7ZRV - chains B and C of the 5 polymer chains in the assembly; structure by electron microscopy, 2.80 A resolution.

Chain B (and C):
Protein: Spike glycoprotein, Envelope glycoprotein
From: Severe acute respiratory syndrome coronavirus 2
Notes: chain C of this document is another copy of the same molecule, construct and numbering; everything in this record applies to it too
Reference sequence: chimeric construct of P0DTC2, M1E1E4: residues 4-1208 from P0DTC2 (SPIKE_SARS2) positions 1-1205 (UniProt number = residue number - 3); residues 1211-1240 from M1E1E4 positions 1-30 (UniProt number = residue number - 1210)
Chain sequence (1285 residues; numbered 4 to 1288; the number before each row is that of its first residue):
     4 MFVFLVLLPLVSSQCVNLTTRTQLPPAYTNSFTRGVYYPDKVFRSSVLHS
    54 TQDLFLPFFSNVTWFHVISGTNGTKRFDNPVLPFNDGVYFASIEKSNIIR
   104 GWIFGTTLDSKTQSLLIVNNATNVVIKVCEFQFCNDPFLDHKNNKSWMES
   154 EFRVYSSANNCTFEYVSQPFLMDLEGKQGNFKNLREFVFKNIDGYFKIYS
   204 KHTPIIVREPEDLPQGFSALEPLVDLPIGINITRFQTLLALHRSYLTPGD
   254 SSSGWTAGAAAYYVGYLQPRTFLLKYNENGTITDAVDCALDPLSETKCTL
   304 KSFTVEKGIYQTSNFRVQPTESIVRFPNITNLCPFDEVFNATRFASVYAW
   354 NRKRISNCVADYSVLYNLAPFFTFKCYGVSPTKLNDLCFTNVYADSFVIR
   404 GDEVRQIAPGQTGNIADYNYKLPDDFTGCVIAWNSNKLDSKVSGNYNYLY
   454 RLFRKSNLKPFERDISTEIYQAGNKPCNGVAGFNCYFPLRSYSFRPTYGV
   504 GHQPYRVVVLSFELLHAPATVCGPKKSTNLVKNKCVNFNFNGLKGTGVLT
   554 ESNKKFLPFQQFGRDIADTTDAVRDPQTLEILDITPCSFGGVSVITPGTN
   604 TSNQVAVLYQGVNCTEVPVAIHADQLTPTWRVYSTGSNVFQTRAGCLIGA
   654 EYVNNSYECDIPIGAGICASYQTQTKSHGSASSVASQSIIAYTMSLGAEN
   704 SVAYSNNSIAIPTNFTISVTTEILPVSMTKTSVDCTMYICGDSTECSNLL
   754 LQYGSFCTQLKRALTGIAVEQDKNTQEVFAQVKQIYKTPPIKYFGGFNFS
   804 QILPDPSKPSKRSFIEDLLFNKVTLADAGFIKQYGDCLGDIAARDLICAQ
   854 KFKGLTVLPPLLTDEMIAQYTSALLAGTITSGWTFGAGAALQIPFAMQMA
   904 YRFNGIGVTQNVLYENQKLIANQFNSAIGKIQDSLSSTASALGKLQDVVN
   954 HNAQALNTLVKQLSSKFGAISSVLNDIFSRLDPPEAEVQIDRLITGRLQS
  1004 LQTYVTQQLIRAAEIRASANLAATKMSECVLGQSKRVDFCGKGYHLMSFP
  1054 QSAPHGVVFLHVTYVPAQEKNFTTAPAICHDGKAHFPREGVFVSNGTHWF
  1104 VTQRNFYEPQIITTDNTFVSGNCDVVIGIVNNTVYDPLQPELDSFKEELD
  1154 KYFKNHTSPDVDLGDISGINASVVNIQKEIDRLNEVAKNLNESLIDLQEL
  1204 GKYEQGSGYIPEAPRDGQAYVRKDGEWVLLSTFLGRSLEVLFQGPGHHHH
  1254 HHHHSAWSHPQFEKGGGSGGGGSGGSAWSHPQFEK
Unresolved in the structure: 4-21, 150, 249-255, 677-688, 841-850, 1148-1288 (chain C: 4-21, 150, 249-255, 677-688, 842-847, 1148-1288)
Sequence notes: conflict Val70 (Ala67 in P0DTC2), Ile96 (Thr95 in P0DTC2), Asp143 (Tyr145 in P0DTC2), 36 further conflict positions vs the reference (M1E1E4) not listed; insertion (209-210); linker (1209-1210); expression tag (1241-1288)
Cystine bridges: Cys132-Cys164, Cys291-Cys301, Cys336-Cys361, Cys379-Cys432, Cys391-Cys525, Cys480-Cys488, Cys538-Cys590, Cys617-Cys649, Cys662-Cys671, Cys738-Cys760, Cys743-Cys749, Cys840-Cys851, Cys1032-Cys1043, Cys1082-Cys1126
Covalently attached groups: N-acetylglucosamine (NAG) linked to Asn64, Asn123, Asn162, Asn234, Asn282, Asn331, Asn343, Asn603, Asn616, Asn657, Asn709, Asn717, Asn801, Asn1074, Asn1098, Asn1134

Chain B / chain C interface:
Contacting residue pairs (135; chain B residue first):
  Tyr41(B) with Phe562(C), hydrophobic
  Lys44(B) with Phe562(C); Gln564(C), hydrogen bond (backbone-backbone); Phe565(C), hydrogen bond (backbone-backbone)
  Val45(B) with Gln563(C), hydrogen bond (backbone-side chain); Phe565(C)
  Phe46(B) with Lys558(C); Phe559(C), hydrophobic; Gln563(C); Phe565(C), hydrogen bond (backbone-backbone); Gly566(C); Arg567(C), hydrogen bond (backbone-backbone)
  Cys164(B) with Arg357(C), hydrogen bond (backbone-side chain)
  Thr165(B) with Arg357(C), hydrogen bond (backbone-side chain); Asn360(C)
  Phe166(B) with Asn360(C)
  Glu224(B) with Phe562(C)
  Pro225(B) with Phe562(C)
  Pro230(B) with Pro521(C); Thr523(C)
  Gly232(B) with Ala520(C)
  Asn282(B) with Leu560(C)
  Gly283(B) with Gln563(C), hydrogen bond (backbone-side chain)
  Thr284(B) with Leu560(C)
  Met740(B) with Phe592(C), hydrophobic
  Gln755(B) with Lys969(C), hydrogen bond (backbone-backbone)
  Tyr756(B) with Ser968(C); Gly971(C)
  Gly757(B) with Ser968(C)
  Ser758(B) with Gln965(C), hydrogen bond (backbone-side chain)
  Phe759(B) with Gln965(C); Phe970(C), hydrophobic
  Lys764(B) with Gln314(C); Ser316(C)
  Arg765(B) with Gln957(C), hydrogen bond
  Lys786(B) with Gly700(C); Ala701(C); Lys1045(C)
  Gln787(B) with Ala701(C); Asn703(C), hydrogen bond
  Ile788(B) with Leu699(C), hydrophobic; Gly700(C); Ala701(C), hydrogen bond (backbone-backbone); Glu702(C); Asn703(C), hydrogen bond (backbone-backbone)
  Tyr789(B) with Asn703(C); Val705(C), hydrophobic
  Lys790(B) with Glu702(C), salt bridge; Asn703(C), hydrogen bond (backbone-backbone); Ser704(C)
  Pro792(B) with Val705(C); Tyr707(C), hydrophobic
  Tyr796(B) with Tyr707(C)
  Phe797(B) with Tyr707(C)
  Lys835(B) with Arg646(C)
  Gln836(B) with Gly614(C)
  Tyr837(B) with Asn616(C)
  Asp839(B) with Thr588(C)
  Phe855(B) with Thr572(C)
  Lys856(B) with Thr572(C); Phe592(C)
  Gly857(B) with Phe592(C)
  Leu861(B) with Gln613(C)
  Pro862(B) with Ala647(C), hydrophobic
  Pro863(B) with Ala668(C), hydrogen bond (backbone-backbone)
  Leu864(B) with Pro665(C), hydrophobic; Ala668(C); Gly669(C), hydrogen bond (backbone-backbone)
  Thr866(B) with Ala668(C); Gly669(C)
  Met869(B) with Gly669(C); Met697(C), hydrophobic; Leu699(C), hydrophobic
  Gln872(B) with Leu699(C)
  Tyr873(B) with Leu699(C)
  Thr883(B) with Val705(C); Tyr707(C)
  Trp886(B) with Tyr1047(C)
  Gly889(B) with Lys1045(C)
  Ala890(B) with Gly1046(C); Tyr1047(C), hydrophobic
  Ala892(B) with Glu1072(C)
  Leu894(B) with Ala713(C); Pro715(C); Glu1072(C)
  Gln895(B) with Val705(C); Ala706(C); Ser711(C); Ile712(C); Ala713(C), hydrogen bond (backbone-backbone); Asn1074(C), hydrogen bond
  Ile896(B) with Tyr707(C); Ser711(C); Ile712(C), hydrophobic; Arg1107(C)
  Pro897(B) with Tyr707(C), hydrophobic; Asn709(C); Ser711(C); Thr1077(C)
  Phe898(B) with Tyr707(C), hydrogen bond (backbone-side chain)
  Met900(B) with Thr1077(C), hydrogen bond
  Tyr904(B) with Gly1093(C), hydrogen bond (side chain-backbone); Val1094(C); Arg1107(C)
  Gln913(B) with Pro1090(C), hydrogen bond (side chain-backbone)
  Asn914(B) with Phe1089(C); Phe1121(C); Ser1123(C), hydrogen bond
  Tyr917(B) with Pro1079(C), hydrophobic; Phe1089(C), hydrophobic; Val1128(C); Val1129(C)
  Glu918(B) with Ser1123(C), hydrogen bond
  Gln920(B) with Ile1130(C)
  Val963(B) with Ala570(C), hydrophobic
  Lys964(B) with Ile569(C)
  Asn978(B) with Lys547(C)
  Asp994(B) with Gly971(C); Arg995(C), salt bridge
  Gln1002(B) with Gln1002(C)
  Gln1005(B) with Thr1006(C)
  Thr1009(B) with Thr1009(C)
  Leu1012(B) with Gln1010(C); Ile1013(C), hydrophobic
  Ile1013(B) with Ile1013(C), hydrophobic
  Thr1027(B) with Arg1039(C)
  Ser1030(B) with Val1040(C), hydrogen bond (side chain-backbone); Asp1041(C)
  Glu1031(B) with Arg1039(C), salt bridge
  Gly1035(B) with Val1040(C)
  Arg1039(B) with Arg1039(C)
  Leu1141(B) with Leu1141(C), hydrophobic
  Leu1145(B) with Leu1141(C), hydrophobic
  Ser1147(B) with Asp1146(C); Ser1147(C)
Also at the interface, not in a pair above, chain B (102 interface residues in all): Arg47, Val50, His52, Glu167, Gly197, Tyr198, Asp745, Gln762, Gln784, Gly798, Gly838, Gln853, Leu865, Thr887, Phe888, Ala893, Asn907, Ser967, Asp979, Val991, Leu1034, Gln1036, Glu1111
Also at the interface, not in a pair above, chain C (96 interface residues in all): Thr549, Lys557, Asp571, Gln644, Ile666, Gly667, Ile670, Cys671, Ser708, Thr961, Val1068, Pro1069, Ala1078, Arg1091, Gly1124, Gln1142

Summary:
Chain B and chain C form an interface of 102 and 96 residues respectively; the contacts include 26 hydrogen
bonds and 3 salt bridges. Among the polar pairs are Lys790(B)-Glu702(C), Asp994(B)-Arg995(C) and
Glu1031(B)-Arg1039(C).
Both chains are Spike glycoprotein, Envelope glycoprotein (Severe acute respiratory syndrome coronavirus 2).
Entry 7ZRV (cryo-EM structure of omicron spike in complex with de novo designed binder, full map) was
determined by electron microscopy (same publication as 7XAD, 7XYQ, 7ZSD and 7ZSS).
